3FEJ - chains A and B; structure by X-ray diffraction, 2.01 A resolution.

# Chain A
Name: Peroxisome proliferator-activated receptor gamma
From: Homo sapiens
Notes: fragment: PPAR gamma ligand binding domain
UniProtKB: P37231 (PPARG_HUMAN); residues 207-477 here correspond to UniProt positions 235-505 (UniProt number = residue number + 28)
Sequence (271 residues; numbered 207 to 477; the number before each row is that of its first residue):
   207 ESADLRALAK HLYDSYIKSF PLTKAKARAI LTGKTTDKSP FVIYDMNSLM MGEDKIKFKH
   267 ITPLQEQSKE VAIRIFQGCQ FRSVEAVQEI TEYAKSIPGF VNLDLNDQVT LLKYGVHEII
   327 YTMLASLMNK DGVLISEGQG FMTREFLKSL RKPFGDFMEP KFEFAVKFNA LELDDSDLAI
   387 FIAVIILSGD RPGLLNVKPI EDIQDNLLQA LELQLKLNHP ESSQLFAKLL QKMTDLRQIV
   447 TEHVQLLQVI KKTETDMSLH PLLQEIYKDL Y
Not modelled in the structure: 262-274
Swiss-Prot annotation at these positions:
  - motif: P467 to D475 (9aaTAD)
  - binding site (rosiglitazone): Q286 to S289, H323, H449, Y473
  - cross-link: K224 (Glycyl lysine isopeptide (Lys-Gly) (interchain with G-Cter in ubiquitin))
Ligand contacts: CTM ((2S)-3-(4-{[2-(4-chlorophenyl)-1,3-thiazol-4-yl]methoxy}-2-methylphenyl)-2-ethoxypropanoic acid): I281, F282, G284, C285, Q286, R288, S289, H323, I326, Y327, L330, I341, M348, L353, F363, M364, K367, H449, L453, L469, Y473

# Chain B
Name: peptide motif 3 of Nuclear receptor coactivator 1
UniProtKB: Q15788 (NCOA1_HUMAN); residues 628-640 here = UniProt positions 628-640
Sequence (13 residues; row label = number of the first residue in the row):
   628 QTSHKLVQLL TTT
Not modelled in the structure: 628-630
Swiss-Prot annotation at these positions:
  - motif: L633 to L637 (LXXLL motif 3)
  - mutagenesis: L636 to L637 (Slightly affects interactions with steroid receptors. Abolishes interactions with steroid receptors; when associated with A-693; A-694; A-752 and A-753)

# Chain A / chain B interface
Residue-residue contacts - 19 pairs, chain A then chain B:
  T297(A) with L636(B); L637(B)
  E298(A) with L636(B)
  K301(A) with L636(B), hydrogen bond (side chain-backbone); L637(B); T639(B), hydrogen bond (side chain-backbone)
  F306(A) with L637(B), hydrophobic
  L311(A) with V634(B), hydrophobic; T638(B)
  Q314(A) with L637(B)
  V315(A) with V634(B), hydrophobic; L637(B), hydrophobic
  L318(A) with L633(B), hydrophobic
  P467(A) with K632(B)
  L468(A) with K632(B); L633(B), hydrophobic
  E471(A) with H631(B), hydrogen bond (side chain-backbone); K632(B), hydrogen bond (side chain-backbone); L633(B), hydrogen bond (side chain-backbone)
Also at the interface, not in a pair above, chain A (15 interface residues in all): V293, Q294, K319, I472

# Summary
15 residues of chain A and 8 residues of chain B are in contact; the contacts include 5 hydrogen bonds. Polar
contacts include K301(A)-L636(B), K301(A)-T639(B) and E471(A)-H631(B). Ligands of chain A: compound CTM.
Here chain A is Peroxisome proliferator-activated receptor gamma (Homo sapiens) and chain B is peptide motif 3
of Nuclear receptor coactivator 1. Entry 3FEJ (Design and biological evaluation of novel, balanced dual
PPARa/g agonists) was determined by X-ray diffraction together with 3FEI from the same study.
